Entry 8WKQ (electron microscopy, 3.80 A resolution); this record covers chains Q and V of the 103 polymer chains in the assembly.

== Chain Q ==
Molecule: Flagellar basal body rod protein FlgB
Organism: Salmonella enterica subsp. enterica serovar Typhimurium str. LT2
UniProtKB: P16437 (FLGB_SALTY); residue numbers follow UniProt; this construct covers 1-138
Sequence (138 residues; row label = number of the first residue in the row):
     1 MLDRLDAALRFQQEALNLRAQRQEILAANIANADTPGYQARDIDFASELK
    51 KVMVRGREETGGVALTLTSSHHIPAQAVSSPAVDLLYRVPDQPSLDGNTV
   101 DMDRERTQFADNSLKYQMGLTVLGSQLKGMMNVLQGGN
Disordered / not traced: 1-2, 137-138

== Chain V ==
Molecule: Flagellar basal-body rod protein FlgC
Organism: Salmonella enterica subsp. enterica serovar Typhimurium str. LT2
UniProtKB: P0A1I7 (FLGC_SALTY); residue numbers follow UniProt; this construct covers 1-134
Sequence (134 residues; numbered 1 to 134; the number before each row is that of its first residue):
     1 MALLNIFDIAGSALAAQSKRLNVAASNLANADSVTGPDGQPYRAKQVVFQ
    51 VDAAPGQATGGVKVASVIESQAPEKLVYEPGNPLADANGYVKMPNVDVVG
   101 EMVNTMSASRSYQANIEVLNTVKSMMLKTLTLGQ
Disordered / not traced: 1

== How chain Q and chain V interact ==
Contacting residue pairs (43; chain Q residue first):
  A20(Q) - A2(V)
  A20(Q) - L3(V)
  Q23(Q) - I6(V)
  Q23(Q) - M125(V)
  E24(Q) - A2(V)
  E24(Q) - N5(V)  hydrogen bond
  E24(Q) - I9(V)
  A27(Q) - I6(V)  hydrophobic
  A27(Q) - I9(V)
  A28(Q) - I9(V)  hydrophobic
  A28(Q) - T59(V)
  A28(Q) - G60(V)
  I30(Q) - V118(V)  hydrophobic
  A31(Q) - I9(V)  hydrophobic
  A31(Q) - A13(V)  hydrophobic
  A31(Q) - N115(V)
  N32(Q) - V51(V)
  N32(Q) - G60(V)
  N32(Q) - G61(V)  hydrogen bond (side chain-backbone)
  N32(Q) - V62(V)
  D34(Q) - R20(V)  salt bridge
  D34(Q) - S107(V)  hydrogen bond
  D34(Q) - S111(V)  hydrogen bond
  T35(Q) - F49(V)
  T35(Q) - V62(V)
  Y38(Q) - V51(V)  hydrophobic
  V78(Q) - A54(V)  hydrophobic
  V78(Q) - P55(V)
  V78(Q) - G56(V)
  V78(Q) - Q57(V)
  L85(Q) - A58(V)  hydrophobic
  L85(Q) - T59(V)
  F109(Q) - V118(V)  hydrophobic
  F109(Q) - T121(V)
  S113(Q) - T121(V)
  S113(Q) - M125(V)
  Y116(Q) - M125(V)  hydrophobic
  Y116(Q) - T129(V)  hydrogen bond
  Q117(Q) - K128(V)  hydrogen bond
  L120(Q) - K128(V)
  L120(Q) - T129(V)
  L120(Q) - L132(V)  hydrophobic
  G124(Q) - L132(V)
Interface residues without a listed pair, chain Q (23 interface residues in all): N17, R41, S80, L123
Interface residues without a listed pair, chain V (30 interface residues in all): Q17, Q50, V122

== Summary ==
The interface between chain Q and chain V involves 23 residues on one side and 30 on the other, with 6
hydrogen bonds and 1 salt bridge. Polar pairs include D34(Q)-R20(V), E24(Q)-N5(V) and N32(Q)-G61(V).
Here chain Q is Flagellar basal body rod protein FlgB and chain V is Flagellar basal-body rod protein FlgC,
both from Salmonella enterica subsp. enterica serovar Typhimurium str. LT2. Entry 8WKQ (Cryo-EM structure of
the MS ring (C1) with export apparatus and proximal rod within the flagellar ...) was determined by electron
microscopy (same publication as 8WHT, 8WIW, 8WK3, 8WK4, 8WKI, 8WKK and 11 further entries).
